1PTM - chains A and B; structure by X-ray diffraction, 1.96 A resolution.

== Chain A (and B) ==
Name: 4-hydroxythreonine-4-phosphate dehydrogenase
From: Escherichia coli
Notes: EC 1.1.1.262; chain B of this document is another copy of the same molecule, construct and numbering; everything in this record applies to it too
UniProtKB: P19624 (PDXA_ECOLI); residues 1-329 here = UniProt positions 1-329
Amino-acid sequence (329 residues; numbered 1 to 329; the number before each row is that of its first residue):
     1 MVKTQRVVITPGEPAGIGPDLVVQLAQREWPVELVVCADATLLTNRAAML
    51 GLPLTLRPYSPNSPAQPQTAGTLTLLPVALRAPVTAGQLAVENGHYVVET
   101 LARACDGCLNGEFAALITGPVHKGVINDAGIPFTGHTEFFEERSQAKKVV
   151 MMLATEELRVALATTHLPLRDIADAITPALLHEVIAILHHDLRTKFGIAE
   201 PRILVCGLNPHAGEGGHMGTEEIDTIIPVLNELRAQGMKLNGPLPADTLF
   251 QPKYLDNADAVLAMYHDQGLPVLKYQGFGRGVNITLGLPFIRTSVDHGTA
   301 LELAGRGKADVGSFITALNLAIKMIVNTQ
Construct notes: modified residue (1, 49, 151-152, 218, 238, 264, 324)
Modified / non-standard residues: Mse-1, Mse-49, Mse-151, Mse-152, Mse-218, Mse-238, Mse-264, Mse-324 (selenomethionine; parent Met)
Ion coordination: Zn2+ site 1: His-166, His-266 (shared with His-211(B) of chain B); Zn2+ site 2: His-211 (shared with His-166(B), His-266(B) of chain B)

== Interface between chain A and chain B ==
Residue-residue contacts (60):
  Lys-123(A) with Glu-214(B), salt bridge; Mse-218(B)
  His-166(A) with His-211(B), hydrogen bond; Mse-218(B)
  Leu-167(A) with Pro-210(B)
  Pro-168(A) with Asn-209(B); Mse-218(B); Gly-219(B)
  Leu-169(A) with Ile-172(B), hydrophobic; Leu-208(B), hydrophobic; Asn-209(B), hydrogen bond (backbone-side chain); Tyr-265(B)
  Arg-170(A) with Ala-173(B); Asp-174(B), salt bridge; Glu-221(B), salt bridge
  Ala-173(A) with Arg-170(B)
  Asp-174(A) with Arg-170(B), salt bridge
  Leu-208(A) with Leu-169(B)
  Asn-209(A) with Pro-168(B); Leu-169(B), hydrogen bond (side chain-backbone); Asp-267(B)
  Pro-210(A) with Leu-167(B); His-266(B); Asp-267(B)
  His-211(A) with His-166(B), hydrogen bond; His-266(B), hydrogen bond
  Mse-218(A) with His-166(B); Pro-168(B)
  Gly-219(A) with Pro-168(B)
  Glu-221(A) with Arg-170(B), salt bridge
  Ala-246(A) with Asp-267(B)
  Asp-247(A) with His-266(B); Leu-270(B); Pro-271(B); Lys-274(B), salt bridge
  Phe-250(A) with Tyr-275(B)
  Tyr-265(A) with Leu-169(B); Tyr-265(B); Asp-267(B)
  His-266(A) with Pro-210(B); His-211(B), hydrogen bond; Asp-247(B), salt bridge
  Asp-267(A) with Asn-209(B); Pro-210(B); Ala-246(B); Tyr-265(B); Asp-267(B); Gln-268(B)
  Gln-268(A) with Asp-267(B)
  Leu-270(A) with Asp-247(B)
  Pro-271(A) with Val-272(B)
  Val-272(A) with Pro-271(B); Val-272(B); Tyr-275(B), hydrophobic
  Lys-274(A) with Asp-247(B), salt bridge
  Tyr-275(A) with Phe-250(B); Val-272(B), hydrophobic; Tyr-275(B); Gln-276(B)
  Gln-276(A) with Tyr-275(B), hydrogen bond
Interface residues without a listed pair, chain A (31 interface residues in all): Leu-158, Thr-165, Ile-172
Interface residues without a listed pair, chain B (31 interface residues in all): Thr-165, Leu-255

== In short ==
Chain A and chain B each contribute 31 residues to their interface, with 7 hydrogen bonds and 8 salt bridges.
Polar pairs include Lys-123(A)/Glu-214(B), Arg-170(A)/Asp-174(B) and Arg-170(A)/Glu-221(B). His-166(A) and
His-266(A) form the Zn2+ site 1.
Chain A and chain B are both 4-hydroxythreonine-4-phosphate dehydrogenase (Escherichia coli); the structure,
Crystal structure of E.coli PdxA, was determined by X-ray diffraction, deposited together with 1PS7.
